PDB entry 6REU | electron microscopy, 4.20 A resolution (low resolution: residue-level contacts below are approximate; hydrogen-bond / salt-bridge calls are withheld) | chains P and U of the 20 polymer chains in the assembly

Chain P:
Molecule: Mitochondrial ATP synthase subunit OSCP
Organism: Polytomella sp. Pringsheim 198.80
Reference sequence: D8V7I1 (D8V7I1_9CHLO); residue numbers follow UniProt; this construct covers 1-229
Sequence (229 residues; each row starts with the number of its first residue):
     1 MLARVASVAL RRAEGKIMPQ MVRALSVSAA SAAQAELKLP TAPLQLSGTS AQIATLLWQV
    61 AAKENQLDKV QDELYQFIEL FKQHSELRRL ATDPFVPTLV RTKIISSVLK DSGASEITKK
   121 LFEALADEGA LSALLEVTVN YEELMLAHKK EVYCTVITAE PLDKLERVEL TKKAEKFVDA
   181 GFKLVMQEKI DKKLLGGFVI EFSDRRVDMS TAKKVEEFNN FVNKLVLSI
Disordered / not traced: 1-36, 151-229

Chain U:
Molecule: ATP synthase subunit alpha
Organism: Polytomella sp. Pringsheim 198.80
Reference sequence: A0ZW40 (A0ZW40_9CHLO); residue numbers follow UniProt; this construct covers 1-562
Sequence (562 residues; each row starts with the number of its first residue):
     1 MRSPAAFVAR SGLFKASLGQ SNWAQKAEQM MASVTRTFAA DAKALDELRK PKFSSKYLIQ
    61 HVSQKLIPAV KEWEKSYQPP VIHLGRVLSV GDGIARVYGL KSVQAGELVC FDSGVKGMAL
   121 NLQADHVGVV VFGNDSVIHQ GDLVYRTGQI VNVPIGPGTL GRVTDGLGQP IDGKGPLTNV
   181 RSSLVEVKAP GIIARQSVRE PLFTGVKAVD ALVPIGRGQR ELIIGDRQTG KTAVAIDAII
   241 HQKNCNEQVP KAQRVYCVYV AVGQKRSTVA QLVKLFTQTG AMRYTIMVSA TASDAAPLQF
   301 LAPYSGCAMA EYFRDTGKHG LIIYDDLSKQ SVAYRQMSLL LRRPPGREAF PGDVFYLHSR
   361 LLERAAKLSK ELGGGSLTAF PVIETQAGDV SAYIATNVIS ITDGQIFLET ELFYKGIRPA
   421 LNVGLSVSRV GSAAQFPGMK QVAGTLKLEL AQYREVAAFA QFGSDLDAAT QYVLERGARL
   481 TEMLKQKQFA PIPIERQTVA VYAATKGFLD KVRVQDIVAA EEAVISQVNP AVFKILKANG
   541 KITPALDAHL KAELRKVKLP GA
Disordered / not traced: 1-39
Construct notes: conflict Arg266 (Lys in A0ZW40)
Bound ions: Mg2+: Thr232 (together with ATP)
Ligand contacts:
  - ADP (adenosine-5'-diphosphate): Val427, Ser428, Arg429
  - ATP (adenosine-5'-triphosphate): Asp226, Arg227, Gln228, Thr229, Gly230, Lys231, Thr232, Ala233, Asp326, Phe413, Arg418, Pro419, Gln486, Gln488

How chain P and chain U interact:
Pairs across the interface (50):
  Lys69(P) with Tyr57(U)
  Asp72(P) with Phe53(U); Ser54(U)
  Glu73(P) with Tyr57(U); Leu58(U)
  Tyr75(P) with Lys52(U)
  Gln76(P) with Ser55(U); Leu58(U); Ile59(U)
  Ile78(P) with Leu48(U)
  Glu79(P) with Phe53(U); Ile59(U)
  Leu80(P) with Val62(U)
  Lys82(P) with Arg49(U)
  His84(P) with Ser63(U)
  Glu86(P) with Leu66(U); Val70(U); Tyr77(U)
  Arg89(P) with Tyr77(U); Gln78(U); Pro79(U); Pro80(U)
  Leu90(P) with Tyr77(U)
  Asp93(P) with Tyr98(U)
  Pro94(P) with Leu88(U); Tyr98(U)
  Phe95(P) with Gln78(U); Arg86(U); Val87(U); Leu88(U); Tyr98(U)
  Val96(P) with Tyr77(U)
  Pro97(P) with Ser76(U)
  Val100(P) with Trp73(U); Tyr77(U)
  Lys103(P) with Trp73(U)
  Ile104(P) with Ala69(U); Trp73(U)
  Ser107(P) with Ala69(U)
  Val108(P) with Val62(U)
  Lys110(P) with Lys65(U)
  Ser112(P) with Tyr57(U); Leu58(U)
  Gly113(P) with Tyr57(U)
  Ala114(P) with Leu58(U)
  Leu135(P) with Leu48(U)
  Thr138(P) with Leu48(U)
  Val139(P) with Ala44(U); Leu48(U)
  Glu142(P) with Glu47(U)
Also at the interface, not in a pair above, chain P (33 interface residues in all): Leu87, Asn140
Also at the interface, not in a pair above, chain U (31 interface residues in all): Ala40, Leu45, Lys56, His61

Summary:
33 residues of chain P face 31 of chain U across their interface. Chain U binds ATP and ADP.
Chain P is Mitochondrial ATP synthase subunit OSCP and chain U is ATP synthase subunit alpha, both from
Polytomella sp. Pringsheim 198.80; the structure, Cryo-EM structure of Polytomella F-ATP synthase, Rotary
substate 3C, focussed refinement of F1 head and rotor, was determined by electron microscopy together with
6RD4, 6RD5, 6RD6, 6RD7, 6RD8, 6RD9 and 46 further entries from the same study.
